PDB entry 9JXX | X-ray diffraction, 2.50 A resolution | chains A and C of the 6 polymer chains in the assembly

Chain A (and C):
Name: PIN domain-containing protein
From: Saccharolobus islandicus REY15A
Notes: chain C of this document is another copy of the same molecule, construct and numbering; everything in this record applies to it too
UniProt: F0NH84 (F0NH84_SULIR); residue numbers follow UniProt; this construct covers 1-417
Sequence (429 residues; each row starts with the number of its first residue):
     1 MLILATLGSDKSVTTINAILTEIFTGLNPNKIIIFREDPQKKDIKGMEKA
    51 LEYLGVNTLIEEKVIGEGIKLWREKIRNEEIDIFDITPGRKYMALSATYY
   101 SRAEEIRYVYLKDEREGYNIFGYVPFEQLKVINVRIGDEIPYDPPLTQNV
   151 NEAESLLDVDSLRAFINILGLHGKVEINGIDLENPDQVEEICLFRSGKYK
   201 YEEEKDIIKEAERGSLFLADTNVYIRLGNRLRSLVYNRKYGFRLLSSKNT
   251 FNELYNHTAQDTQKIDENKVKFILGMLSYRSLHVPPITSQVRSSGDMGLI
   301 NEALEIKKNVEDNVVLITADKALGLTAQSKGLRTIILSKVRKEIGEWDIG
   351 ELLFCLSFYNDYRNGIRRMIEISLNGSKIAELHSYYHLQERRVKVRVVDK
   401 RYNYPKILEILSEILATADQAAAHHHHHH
Unresolved in the structure: 41-45, 260-265, 419-429 (chain C: 419-429)
Disulfide bonds: Cys-192/Cys-355
Differences from the reference sequence: expression tag (418-429)

Chain A / chain C interface:
Residue-residue contacts (62):
  Glu-67(A) / Tyr-110(C)  hydrogen bond
  Glu-67(A) / Lys-112(C)  salt bridge
  Ile-69(A) / Val-134(C)
  Ile-69(A) / Gly-137(C)
  Arg-73(A) / Ile-136(C)  hydrogen bond (side chain-backbone)
  Ile-86(A) / Lys-91(C)
  Thr-87(A) / Lys-91(C)  hydrogen bond (backbone-side chain)
  Pro-88(A) / Lys-91(C)
  Gly-89(A) / Lys-91(C)  hydrogen bond (backbone-side chain)
  Arg-90(A) / Lys-91(C)
  Arg-90(A) / Tyr-110(C)
  Arg-90(A) / Leu-111(C)  hydrogen bond (side chain-backbone)
  Arg-90(A) / Lys-112(C)  hydrogen bond (side chain-backbone)
  Lys-91(A) / Ile-86(C)
  Lys-91(A) / Thr-87(C)  hydrogen bond (side chain-backbone)
  Lys-91(A) / Pro-88(C)  hydrogen bond (side chain-backbone)
  Lys-91(A) / Gly-89(C)  hydrogen bond (side chain-backbone)
  Lys-91(A) / Arg-90(C)
  Lys-91(A) / Ala-94(C)
  Lys-91(A) / Tyr-108(C)
  Ala-94(A) / Lys-91(C)
  Leu-95(A) / Ile-86(C)  hydrophobic
  Leu-95(A) / Leu-95(C)  hydrophobic
  Leu-95(A) / Thr-98(C)
  Thr-98(A) / Leu-95(C)
  Tyr-108(A) / Arg-90(C)
  Tyr-108(A) / Lys-91(C)
  Tyr-108(A) / Tyr-92(C)  hydrophobic
  Tyr-110(A) / Glu-37(C)  hydrogen bond
  Tyr-110(A) / Glu-67(C)
  Tyr-110(A) / Arg-90(C)
  Tyr-110(A) / Tyr-92(C)  hydrophobic
  Leu-111(A) / Arg-90(C)  hydrogen bond (backbone-side chain)
  Lys-112(A) / Arg-90(C)  hydrogen bond (backbone-side chain)
  Ile-132(A) / Ile-69(C)  hydrophobic
  Val-134(A) / Ile-69(C)
  Ile-136(A) / Lys-70(C)
  Gly-137(A) / Ile-69(C)
  Gly-137(A) / Lys-70(C)
  Asp-138(A) / Lys-70(C)  salt bridge
  Lys-239(A) / Ala-416(C)  hydrogen bond (side chain-backbone)
  Tyr-240(A) / Gln-389(C)
  Leu-245(A) / Val-284(C)  hydrophobic
  Val-284(A) / Leu-216(C)  hydrophobic
  Val-284(A) / Phe-242(C)
  Val-284(A) / Arg-243(C)
  Ile-287(A) / Val-310(C)  hydrophobic
  Thr-288(A) / Ser-246(C)  hydrogen bond
  Thr-288(A) / Lys-248(C)
  Thr-288(A) / Pro-286(C)
  Gln-290(A) / Lys-248(C)
  Gln-290(A) / Ile-287(C)
  Gln-290(A) / Ser-289(C)
  Gln-290(A) / Gln-290(C)
  Glu-305(A) / Thr-288(C)
  Ile-306(A) / Val-284(C)  hydrophobic
  Asn-309(A) / Arg-280(C)  hydrogen bond (backbone-side chain)
  Val-310(A) / Val-284(C)  hydrophobic
  Val-310(A) / Pro-285(C)
  Glu-311(A) / Leu-388(C)
  Glu-311(A) / Gln-389(C)
  Gln-389(A) / Tyr-240(C)
Interface residues without a listed pair, chain A (46 interface residues in all): Asp-10, Lys-11, Glu-37, Lys-70, Tyr-92, Glu-114, Arg-213, Leu-216, Arg-238, Ser-289, Val-291, Asp-312
Interface residues without a listed pair, chain C (47 interface residues in all): Asp-10, Lys-11, Glu-114, Ile-132, Leu-245, Glu-302, Ile-306, Ala-418

Summary:
Chain A and chain C form an interface of 46 and 47 residues respectively, with 15 hydrogen bonds and 2 salt
bridges. Polar contacts include Glu-67(A)/Lys-112(C), Asp-138(A)/Lys-70(C) and Glu-67(A)/Tyr-110(C).
Chain A and chain C are both PIN domain-containing protein (Saccharolobus islandicus REY15A); the structure,
Crystal structure of SiRe_0806 in complex with cA4, was determined by X-ray diffraction together with 9JXW
from the same study.
